5ZE2 - chains A and G of the 6 polymer chains in the assembly; structure by X-ray diffraction, 3.30 A resolution.

# Chain A
Molecule: mouse RAG1
Organism: Mus musculus
Notes: EC 3.1.-.-, 2.3.2.27
UniProt: P15919 (RAG1_MOUSE); numbering as in UniProt (aligned over 384-1008)
Sequence (627 residues; row label = number of the first residue in the row):
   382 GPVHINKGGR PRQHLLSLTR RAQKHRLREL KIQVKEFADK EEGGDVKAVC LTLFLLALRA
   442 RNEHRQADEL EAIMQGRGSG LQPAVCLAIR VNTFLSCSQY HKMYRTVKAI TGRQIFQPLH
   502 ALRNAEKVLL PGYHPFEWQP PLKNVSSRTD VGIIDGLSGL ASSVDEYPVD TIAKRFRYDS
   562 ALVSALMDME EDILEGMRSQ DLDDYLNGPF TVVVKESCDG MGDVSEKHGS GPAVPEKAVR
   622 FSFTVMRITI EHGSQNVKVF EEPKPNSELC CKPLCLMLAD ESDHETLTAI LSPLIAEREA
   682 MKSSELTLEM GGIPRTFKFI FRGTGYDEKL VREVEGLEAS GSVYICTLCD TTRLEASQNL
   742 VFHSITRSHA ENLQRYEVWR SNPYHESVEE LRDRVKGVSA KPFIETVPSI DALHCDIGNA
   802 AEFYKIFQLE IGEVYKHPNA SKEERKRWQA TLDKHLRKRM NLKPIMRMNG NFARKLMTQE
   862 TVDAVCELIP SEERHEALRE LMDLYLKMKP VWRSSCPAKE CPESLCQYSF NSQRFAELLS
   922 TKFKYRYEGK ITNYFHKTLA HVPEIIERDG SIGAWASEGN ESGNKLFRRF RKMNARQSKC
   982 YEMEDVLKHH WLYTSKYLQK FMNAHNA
Not modelled in the structure: 382-390
Differences from the reference sequence: cloning artifact (382-383)
UniProt features mapped onto this chain:
  - DNA-binding region: Gly389 to Gln456 (NBD)
  - binding site (a divalent metal cation): Asp600, Asp708, Glu962
  - site: Trp893 (Essential for DNA hairpin formation, participates in base-stacking interactions near the cleavage site)
  - mutagenesis: Arg391 (R391A: Defects in converting nicked products to hairpins; R391L: Impairs DNA-binding and hairpin formation while maintaining some nicking activity), Arg393 (R393A: Impairs DNA-binding and hairpin formation while maintaining some nicking activity), Arg401 (R401A: Allows robust hairpin activity), Arg402 (R402A: Defects in converting nicked products to hairpins), Lys405 (K405A: Reduced hairpin activity), His406 (H406A: Allows robust hairpin activity), Arg407 (R407A: Impairs DNA-binding and reduces hairpin formation without affecting nicking activity), Asn443 (N443A: Impairs DNA-binding; when associated with A-445), His445 (H445A: Impairs DNA-binding; when associated with A-443), Asp546 (D546A: Loss of DNA-binding), Asp560 (D560A: Loss of DNA-binding), Glu597 (E597Q: Impaired cleavage), 20 further mutagenesis entries in UniProt
Bound ions: Mn2+ site 1: Asp600, Glu962 (shared with 1 residue of chain F); Mn2+ site 2: Asp600, Asp708; K+: Glu649 (shared with 1 residue of chain L); Zn2+: Cys727, Cys730, His937, His942
What the authors report for this chain:
  - catalytic residues: Asp600, Asp708, Glu962 (citing earlier work)

# Chain G
Molecule: 40-nt DNA strand
Sequence (40 nucleotides; row label = number of the first residue in the row):
     2 CGGTTTTTGT CTGGCTTCAC ACTTGATTTG CATCACTGTG
Bound ions: Mn2+: DG41 (shared with 2 residues of chain C)

# Interface between chain A and chain G
Contacting residue pairs (33; chain A residue first):
  Arg391(A) - DT6(G)  hydrogen bond to the base
  Arg391(A) - DT7(G)  base contact
  Arg391(A) - DT8(G)  base contact
  Arg393(A) - DT7(G)  phosphate contact
  Arg393(A) - DT8(G)  phosphate contact
  Gln394(A) - DT8(G)  hydrogen bond to the phosphate
  Gln394(A) - DT9(G)  phosphate contact
  Leu399(A) - DT8(G)  sugar contact
  Leu399(A) - DT9(G)  phosphate contact
  Thr400(A) - DT9(G)  hydrogen bond to the phosphate
  Thr400(A) - DG10(G)  phosphate contact
  Arg402(A) - DT9(G)  base contact
  Arg402(A) - DG10(G)  hydrogen bond to the base
  Ala403(A) - DT8(G)  sugar contact
  Ala403(A) - DT9(G)  phosphate contact
  His406(A) - DT9(G)  base contact
  Arg407(A) - DT8(G)  salt bridge to the phosphate
  Tyr485(A) - DT30(G)  phosphate contact
  Tyr485(A) - DG31(G)  hydrogen bond to the phosphate
  Lys489(A) - DT30(G)  hydrogen bond to the phosphate
  Lys489(A) - DG31(G)  salt bridge to the phosphate
  Gln495(A) - DT30(G)  hydrogen bond to the phosphate
  Gln498(A) - DT30(G)  phosphate contact
  Pro499(A) - DT30(G)  phosphate contact
  His501(A) - DT29(G)  sugar contact
  His501(A) - DT30(G)  salt bridge to the phosphate
  Lys608(A) - DT38(G)  phosphate contact
  His609(A) - DC37(G)  phosphate contact
  His609(A) - DT38(G)  hydrogen bond to the phosphate
  Gly610(A) - DC37(G)  phosphate contact
  Ser611(A) - DC37(G)  hydrogen bond to the phosphate
  Gln978(A) - DC37(G)  sugar contact
  Gln978(A) - DT38(G)  sugar contact
Other interface residues (no listed pair), chain A (21 interface residues in all): Pro392
Other interface residues (no listed pair), chain G (11 interface residues in all): DA36

# In short
21 residues of chain A and 11 residues of chain G are in contact; the contacts include 9 hydrogen bonds and 3
salt bridges. Among the polar pairs are Arg391(A)-DT6(G), Arg402(A)-DG10(G) and Gln394(A)-DT8(G). From the
paper: catalytic residues Asp600(A), Asp708(A) and Glu962(A).
Chain A is mouse RAG1 (Mus musculus) and chain G is a 40-nt DNA strand; the structure, Hairpin Complex,
RAG1/2-hairpin 12RSS/23RSS complex in 5mM Mn2+ for 2 min at 4'C, was determined by X-ray diffraction (same
publication as 5ZDZ, 5ZE0, 5ZE1, 6CG0, 6CIJ, 6CIK, 6CIL and 6CIM).
